3KEF - chains A and B; structure by X-ray diffraction, 1.70 A resolution.

Chain A (and B):
Protein: 4-hydroxy-3-methylbut-2-enyl diphosphate reductase
From: Escherichia coli
Notes: EC 1.17.1.2; chain B of this document is another copy of the same molecule, construct and numbering; everything in this record applies to it too
Reference sequence: P62623 (ISPH_ECOLI); residues 1-316 here = UniProt positions 1-316
Amino-acid sequence (326 residues; row label = number of the first residue in the row; numbers below 1 keep their minus sign (Met-9 is residue -9)):
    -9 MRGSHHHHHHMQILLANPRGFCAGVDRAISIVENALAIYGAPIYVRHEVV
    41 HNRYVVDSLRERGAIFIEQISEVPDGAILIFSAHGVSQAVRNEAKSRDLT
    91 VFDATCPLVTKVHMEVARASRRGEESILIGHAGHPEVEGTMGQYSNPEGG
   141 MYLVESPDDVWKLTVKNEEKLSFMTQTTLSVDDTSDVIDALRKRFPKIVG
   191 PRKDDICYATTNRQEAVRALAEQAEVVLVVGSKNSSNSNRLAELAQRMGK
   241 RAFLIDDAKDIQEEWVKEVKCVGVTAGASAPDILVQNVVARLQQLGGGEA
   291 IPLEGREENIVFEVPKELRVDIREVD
Disordered / not traced: -9 to 0, 310-316
Sequence notes: expression tag (-9 to 0)
Metal / ion sites: 3Fe-4S cluster Fe: Cys12, Cys96, Cys197
Ligand contacts:
  - dimethylallyl diphosphate (DMA): Val15, Val40, His41, Ala73, His74, Val99, His124, Glu126, Thr167, Thr168, Asn224, Ser225, Ser226, Asn227, Ala268, Ser269
  - 3Fe-4S cluster (F3S): Cys12, Gly14, Val15, Cys96, Leu98, Val99, Thr167, Thr168, Cys197, Tyr198, Ala199, Thr200, Ala268
Swiss-Prot annotation at these positions:
  - active site: Glu126 (Proton donor)
  - binding site ([4Fe-4S] cluster): Cys12, Cys96, Cys197
  - binding site ((2E)-4-hydroxy-3-methylbut-2-enyl diphosphate): His41, His74, His124, Thr167, Ser225, Ser226, Asn227, Ser269
  - binding site (dimethylallyl diphosphate): His41, His74, His124, Ser225, Ser226, Asn227, Ser269
  - binding site (isopentenyl diphosphate): His41, His74, His124, Ser225, Ser226, Asn227, Ser269
  - mutagenesis: Cys12 (C12S: Loss of catalytic activity), His41 (H41N: No effect on catalytic activity), His74 (H74N: Reduces catalytic activity 2-fold), Cys96 (C96S: Loss of catalytic activity), Val99 (V99A: No effect on catalytic activity), His124 (H124N: Loss of catalytic activity), Glu126 (E126D/Q: Loss of catalytic activity), Thr167 (T167C: Reduces catalytic activity 3-fold; T167S: No effect on catalytic activity), Cys197 (C197S: Loss of catalytic activity), Ser225 (S225C: Loss of catalytic activity), Asn227 (N227Q: Reduces catalytic activity 20-fold)
From the paper describing this entry:
  - catalytic residues: Glu126, Thr167 (proposed by the authors, not directly observed)
  - mutagenesis - E126D, E126Q: abolished catalytic activity (citing earlier work)

Interface between chain A and chain B:
Contacting residue pairs (33; chain A residue first):
  Pro97(A) - Asn299(B)
  Glu105(A) - Arg192(B)  salt bridge
  Phe163(A) - Arg192(B)  hydrogen bond (backbone-side chain)
  Met164(A) - Arg192(B)
  Gly190(A) - Arg192(B)
  Pro191(A) - Arg192(B)
  Arg192(A) - Glu105(B)
  Arg192(A) - Phe163(B)  hydrogen bond (side chain-backbone)
  Arg192(A) - Met164(B)
  Arg192(A) - Gly190(B)
  Arg192(A) - Pro191(B)
  Arg192(A) - Asp195(B)  salt bridge
  Lys193(A) - Arg108(B)
  Asp195(A) - Arg192(B)  salt bridge
  Glu297(A) - Pro305(B)
  Glu297(A) - Lys306(B)  hydrogen bond (side chain-backbone)
  Glu297(A) - Glu307(B)
  Asn299(A) - Arg17(B)
  Asn299(A) - Pro97(B)
  Asn299(A) - Val301(B)
  Asn299(A) - Phe302(B)
  Asn299(A) - Glu303(B)  hydrogen bond (backbone-backbone)
  Ile300(A) - Val301(B)
  Ile300(A) - Phe302(B)  hydrophobic
  Val301(A) - Asn299(B)
  Val301(A) - Ile300(B)
  Val301(A) - Val301(B)  hydrogen bond (backbone-backbone)
  Val301(A) - Glu303(B)
  Phe302(A) - Asn299(B)
  Phe302(A) - Ile300(B)  hydrophobic
  Glu303(A) - Asn299(B)  hydrogen bond (backbone-backbone)
  Glu303(A) - Val301(B)
  Pro305(A) - Glu297(B)
Other interface residues (no listed pair), chain A (20 interface residues in all): Arg17, Glu298, Val304, Lys306
Other interface residues (no listed pair), chain B (21 interface residues in all): Glu298, Val304

Summary:
20 residues of chain A face 21 of chain B across their interface, with 6 hydrogen bonds and 3 salt bridges.
Polar pairs include Glu105(A)-Arg192(B), Arg192(A)-Asp195(B) and Phe163(A)-Arg192(B). Ligands of chain A:
3Fe-4S cluster and dimethylallyl diphosphate. The paper reports catalytic residues Glu126(A) and Thr167(A);
E126D and E126Q of chain A abolish catalytic activity.
Chain A and chain B are both 4-hydroxy-3-methylbut-2-enyl diphosphate reductase (Escherichia coli); the
structure, Crystal structure of IspH:DMAPP-complex, was determined by X-ray diffraction, deposited together
with 3KE9 and 3KEL.
